PDB entry 7E2D | electron microscopy, 3.71 A resolution | chains G and H of the 11 polymer chains in the assembly

Chain G:
Name: Trafficking protein particle complex subunit 31
Source organism: Saccharomyces cerevisiae (strain ATCC 204508 / S288c)
UniProtKB: Q03337 (TRS31_YEAST); numbering as in UniProt (aligned over 1-283)
Sequence (283 residues; numbered 1 to 283; the number before each row is that of its first residue):
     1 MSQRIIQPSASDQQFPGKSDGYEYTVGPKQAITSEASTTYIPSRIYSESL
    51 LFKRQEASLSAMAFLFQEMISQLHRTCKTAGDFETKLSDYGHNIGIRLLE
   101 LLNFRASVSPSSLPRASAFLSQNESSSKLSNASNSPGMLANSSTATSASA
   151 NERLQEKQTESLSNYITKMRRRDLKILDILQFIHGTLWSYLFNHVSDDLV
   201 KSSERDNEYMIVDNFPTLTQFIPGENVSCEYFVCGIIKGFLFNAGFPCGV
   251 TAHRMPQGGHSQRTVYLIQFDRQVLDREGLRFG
Unresolved in the structure: 1-24, 109-162, 283

Chain H:
Name: Trafficking protein particle complex subunit 20
Source organism: Saccharomyces cerevisiae (strain ATCC 204508 / S288c)
UniProtKB: P38334 (TRS20_YEAST); residues 1-175 here = UniProt positions 1-175
Sequence (175 residues; row label = number of the first residue in the row):
     1 MPQYFAIIGKKDNPVYEIEFTNAENPQGFPQDLKELNPFILHASLDIVED
    51 LQWQINPTSQLNGNGGNGSNGGGGFLRSRAVNNTDNCYLGKVDHFYGLAI
   101 TAYISYSGMKFVMIHGNSANSSVVIDDNNMRSFYQEVHELYVKTLMNPFY
   151 KITDPIRSPAFDSRVRTLARKHLSK
Unresolved in the structure: 1, 59-83, 174-175

Interface between chain G and chain H:
Residue-residue contacts - 80 pairs, chain G then chain H:
  Val26(G) - Pro159(H)  hydrophobic
  Val26(G) - Asp162(H)
  Gly27(G) - Arg157(H)
  Pro28(G) - Glu17(H)
  Ala31(G) - Glu17(H)
  Ile32(G) - Tyr4(H)
  Ile32(G) - Glu17(H)
  Ile32(G) - Ile18(H)
  Ile32(G) - Glu19(H)
  Thr33(G) - Glu19(H)  hydrogen bond (backbone-backbone)
  Ser34(G) - Glu19(H)
  Glu35(G) - Glu19(H)  hydrogen bond (backbone-backbone)
  Glu35(G) - Phe20(H)
  Glu35(G) - Thr21(H)
  Glu35(G) - Arg166(H)  salt bridge
  Ala36(G) - Thr21(H)
  Ser37(G) - Thr21(H)  hydrogen bond (backbone-backbone)
  Ser37(G) - Asn22(H)
  Thr38(G) - Arg170(H)
  Thr38(G) - Leu173(H)
  Thr39(G) - Arg170(H)  hydrogen bond (backbone-side chain)
  Tyr40(G) - Arg170(H)  hydrogen bond (backbone-side chain)
  Ile41(G) - Arg170(H)
  Pro42(G) - Thr167(H)
  Pro42(G) - Arg170(H)
  Arg44(G) - Arg164(H)
  Ile45(G) - Arg164(H)
  Tyr46(G) - Arg164(H)  hydrogen bond (backbone-side chain)
  Ser47(G) - Arg164(H)
  Glu48(G) - Lys143(H)
  Leu50(G) - Glu139(H)
  Leu50(G) - Val142(H)  hydrophobic
  Ile96(G) - Leu145(H)
  Arg97(G) - Leu145(H)  hydrogen bond (side chain-backbone)
  Arg97(G) - Met146(H)
  Arg97(G) - Asn147(H)  hydrogen bond (side chain-backbone)
  Arg97(G) - Pro148(H)  hydrogen bond (side chain-backbone)
  Arg97(G) - Tyr150(H)  hydrogen bond (side chain-backbone)
  Arg97(G) - Lys151(H)
  Leu99(G) - Tyr106(H)
  Glu100(G) - Ser105(H)  hydrogen bond
  Glu100(G) - Tyr106(H)  hydrogen bond (side chain-backbone)
  Glu100(G) - Ser107(H)  hydrogen bond (side chain-backbone)
  Glu100(G) - His138(H)  salt bridge
  Glu100(G) - Val142(H)
  Leu101(G) - Met146(H)  hydrophobic
  Asn103(G) - Tyr106(H)
  Phe104(G) - Gln135(H)
  Phe104(G) - His138(H)
  Phe104(G) - Glu139(H)
  Ser107(G) - Tyr106(H)
  Ser163(G) - Glu139(H)
  Asn164(G) - Glu139(H)
  Thr167(G) - Arg131(H)
  Thr167(G) - Gln135(H)  hydrogen bond
  Lys168(G) - Asp85(H)  salt bridge
  Lys168(G) - Arg131(H)
  Met169(G) - Cys87(H)  hydrophobic
  Met169(G) - Tyr106(H)  hydrogen bond
  Met169(G) - Gln135(H)
  Arg170(G) - Asp85(H)
  Arg170(G) - Tyr106(H)  hydrogen bond (backbone-side chain)
  Arg171(G) - Thr84(H)
  Arg171(G) - Asp85(H)
  Arg171(G) - Asn86(H)  hydrogen bond
  Arg172(G) - Gln52(H)  hydrogen bond (side chain-backbone)
  Arg172(G) - Asn86(H)
  Arg172(G) - Ile104(H)
  Arg172(G) - Tyr106(H)
  Leu174(G) - Trp53(H)
  Leu174(G) - Gln54(H)
  Asn243(G) - Lys10(H)
  Asn243(G) - Ser107(H)  hydrogen bond
  Asn243(G) - Ile152(H)
  Gly245(G) - Trp53(H)
  Phe246(G) - Trp53(H)  hydrophobic
  Arg277(G) - Trp53(H)
  Arg281(G) - Trp53(H)
  Arg281(G) - Ile55(H)
  Phe282(G) - Ile55(H)  hydrophobic
Interface residues without a listed pair, chain G (46 interface residues in all): Thr25, Lys29
Interface residues without a listed pair, chain H (48 interface residues in all): Tyr16, Ala23, Tyr103, Phe149, Pro155, Ser158, Ser163
From the paper, about this interface:
  - interface residues, chain G: Thr25(G)

Overview:
The interface between chain G and chain H involves 46 residues on one side and 48 on the other; the contacts
include 19 hydrogen bonds and 3 salt bridges. Polar pairs include Glu35(G)-Arg166(H), Glu100(G)-His138(H) and
Lys168(G)-Asp85(H). The paper reports the interface residue Thr25(G).
Here chain G is Trafficking protein particle complex subunit 31 and chain H is Trafficking protein particle
complex subunit 20, both from Saccharomyces cerevisiae (strain ATCC 204508 / S288c). Entry 7E2D (Monomer of
TRAPPII (Closed)) was determined by electron microscopy together with 7E2C, 7E8S, 7E8T, 7E93, 7E94 and 7EA3
from the same study.
